Entry 6VPX (electron microscopy, 5.00 A resolution (low resolution: residue-level contacts below are approximate; hydrogen-bond / salt-bridge calls are withheld)); this record covers chains B and K of the 17 polymer chains in the assembly.

# Chain B
Protein: Envelope glycoprotein gp41
Source organism: Human immunodeficiency virus 1
Amino-acid sequence (153 residues; numbered 512 to 664; the number before each row is that of its first residue):
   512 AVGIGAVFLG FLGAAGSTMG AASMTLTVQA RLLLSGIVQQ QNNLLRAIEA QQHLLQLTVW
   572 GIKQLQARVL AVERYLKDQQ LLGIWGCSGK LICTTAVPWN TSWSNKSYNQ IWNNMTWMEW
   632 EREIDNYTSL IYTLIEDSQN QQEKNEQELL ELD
Not modelled in the structure: 512-521
Cystine bridges: Cys598-Cys604
Covalent attachments: glycan linked to Asn611, Asn625, Asn637
From the paper describing this entry:
  - post-translational modification sites: Asn625

# Chain K
Protein: Antibody 10E8 Fab heavy chain
Source organism: Homo sapiens
Notes: antibody fragment or engineered binder
Amino-acid sequence (129 residues; numbered 1 to 111 plus 18 insertion-coded residues; the number before each row is that of its first residue; a row labelled like 52A-52C holds insertion residues (52A, then the next letters in order)):
     1 EVQLVESGGG LVKPGGSLRL SCSASGFDFD NAWMTWVRQP PGKGLEWVGR IT
52A-52C GPG
    53 EGWSVDYAAP VEGRFTISRL NSINFLYLEM
82A-82C NNL
    83 RMEDSGLYFC ARTGKYYD
100A-100L FWSGYPPGEEYF
   101 QDWGRGTLVT V
Cystine bridges: Cys22-Cys92

# Interface between chain B and chain K
Pairs across the interface (20):
  Gly531(B) - Phe77(K)
  Gly531(B) - Tyr79(K)
  Ala532(B) - Arg19(K)
  Ala532(B) - Ser21(K)
  Ala532(B) - Tyr79(K)
  Ala533(B) - Arg19(K)
  Ser534(B) - Arg19(K)
  Ser534(B) - Tyr79(K)
  Met535(B) - Arg19(K)
  Met535(B) - Glu81(K)
  Thr536(B) - Arg19(K)
  Tyr619(B) - Ser74(K)
  Tyr619(B) - Ile75(K)
  Tyr619(B) - Asn76(K)
  Asn620(B) - Ser23(K)
  Asn620(B) - Ala24(K)
  Asn620(B) - Ser25(K)
  Trp623(B) - Ile75(K)
  Trp623(B) - Phe77(K)
  Asn624(B) - Phe77(K)
Other interface residues (no listed pair), chain K (13 interface residues in all): Leu72, Asn73
Interface features reported in the paper:
  - epitope / paratope residues, chain B: Tyr619(B)

# In short
Chain B and chain K form an interface of 10 and 13 residues respectively. From the paper: the epitope/paratope
residue Tyr619(B); a modification site at Asn625(B).
Here chain B is Envelope glycoprotein gp41 (Human immunodeficiency virus 1) and chain K is Antibody 10E8 Fab
heavy chain (Homo sapiens). Entry 6VPX (Nanodisc of full-length HIV-1 Envelope glycoprotein clone AMC011 in
complex with one PGT151 Fab and three ...) was determined by electron microscopy.
